Entry 3IXW (electron microscopy, 8.00 A resolution (low resolution: residue-level contacts below are approximate; hydrogen-bond / salt-bridge calls are withheld)); this record covers chains E and F of the 12 polymer chains in the assembly.

[Chain E (and F)]
Molecule: Hemocyanin AA6 chain
Source organism: Androctonus australis
Notes: chain F of this document is another copy of the same molecule, construct and numbering; everything in this record applies to it too
Reference sequence: P80476 (HCY6_ANDAU); residue numbers follow UniProt; this construct covers 1-626
Sequence (626 residues; row label = number of the first residue in the row):
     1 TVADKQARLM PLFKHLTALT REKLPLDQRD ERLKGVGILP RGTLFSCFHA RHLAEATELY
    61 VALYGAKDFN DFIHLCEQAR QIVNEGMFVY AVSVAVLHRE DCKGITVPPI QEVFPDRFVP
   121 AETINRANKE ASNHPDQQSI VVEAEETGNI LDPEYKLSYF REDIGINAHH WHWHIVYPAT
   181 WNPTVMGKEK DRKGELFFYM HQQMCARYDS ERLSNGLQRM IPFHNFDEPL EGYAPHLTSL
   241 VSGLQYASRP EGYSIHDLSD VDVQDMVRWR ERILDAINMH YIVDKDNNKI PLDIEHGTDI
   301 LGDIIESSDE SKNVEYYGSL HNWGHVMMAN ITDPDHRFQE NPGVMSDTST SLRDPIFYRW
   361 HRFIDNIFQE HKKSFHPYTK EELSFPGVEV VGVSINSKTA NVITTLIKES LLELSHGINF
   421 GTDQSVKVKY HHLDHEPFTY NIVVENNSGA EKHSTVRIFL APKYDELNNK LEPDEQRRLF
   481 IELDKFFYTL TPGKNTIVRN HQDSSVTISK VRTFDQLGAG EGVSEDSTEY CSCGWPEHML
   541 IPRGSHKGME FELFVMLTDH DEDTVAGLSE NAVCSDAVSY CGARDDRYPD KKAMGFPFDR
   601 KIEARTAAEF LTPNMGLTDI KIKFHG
Swiss-Prot annotation at these positions:
  - binding site (Cu cation): H170, H174, H201, H321, H325, H361
  - modified residue: S374 (Phosphoserine)

[How chain E and chain F interact]
Residue-residue contacts (8; chain E residue first):
  N149(E) - L467(F)
  N149(E) - K470(F)
  I150(E) - L467(F)
  L151(E) - L467(F)
  L467(E) - N149(F)
  L467(E) - I150(F)
  L467(E) - L151(F)
  K470(E) - N149(F)

[Summary]
The chain E/chain F interface involves 5 residues from each chain. Curated annotation (UniProt) lists 6 Cu
cation-binding residues on chain E.
Chain E and chain F are both Hemocyanin AA6 chain (Androctonus australis); the structure, Scorpion Hemocyanin
activated state pseudo atomic model built based on cryo-EM density map, was determined by electron microscopy
(same publication as 3IXV).
